8B3J - chains B and C of the 3 polymer chains in the assembly; structure by electron microscopy, 3.10 A resolution.

[Chain B]
Protein: Structural polyprotein
Source organism: Chaetoceros socialis forma radians RNA virus 1
UniProtKB: B9A8E1 (B9A8E1_9VIRU); numbering as in UniProt (aligned over 34-275)
Amino-acid sequence (242 residues; row label = number of the first residue in the row):
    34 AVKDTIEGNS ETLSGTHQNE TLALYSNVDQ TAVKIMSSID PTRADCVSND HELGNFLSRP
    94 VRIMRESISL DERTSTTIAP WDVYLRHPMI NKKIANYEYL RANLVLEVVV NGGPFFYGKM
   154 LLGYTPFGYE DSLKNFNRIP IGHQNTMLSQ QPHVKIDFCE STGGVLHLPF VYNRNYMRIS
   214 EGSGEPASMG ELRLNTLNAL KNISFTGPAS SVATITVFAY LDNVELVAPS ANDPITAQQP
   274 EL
Not modelled in the structure: 34-87, 239-243

[Chain C]
Protein: Structural polyprotein
Source organism: Chaetoceros socialis forma radians RNA virus 1
UniProtKB: B9A8E1 (B9A8E1_9VIRU); residues 332-609 here = UniProt positions 332-609
Amino-acid sequence (278 residues; numbered 332 to 609; the number before each row is that of its first residue):
   332 CRPVVIDPPH KYRPTYVGNM ANADIAEAVD KLSLTSKQEL TINHDVIGKK SDGDDMHLST
   392 FFGREAYMDR FEWKTTDSYD TLLFYTHVHP ILFKRFEATS GDYDVGMLLP PVGYATIPFS
   452 FWRGGMTFRF SIVASAFHRG RLRIVYQPQG GLGTVPGFSA AFNRVIDLGD ARDFEVTVEW
   512 NQNIAFREVH TTGSNVPSAQ YTPGLDVGRT SQLPLGDQTS VSNGVLAVYV VNDLVSPDGG
   572 TDESVEVNWF VKGAPSFEVA SRDTKFARWS THWSQEEF

[Interface between chain B and chain C]
Residue-residue contacts (42; chain B residue first):
  Arg-106(B) / Arg-401(C)
  Tyr-150(B) / Val-464(C)
  Tyr-150(B) / Ala-465(C)
  Tyr-150(B) / Ser-466(C)
  Gly-151(B) / Val-464(C)
  Lys-152(B) / Val-464(C)
  Asn-168(B) / Ser-605(C)  hydrogen bond
  Arg-171(B) / Ala-429(C)
  Arg-171(B) / Thr-430(C)  hydrogen bond (backbone-side chain)
  Arg-171(B) / Ser-431(C)  hydrogen bond (side chain-backbone)
  Arg-171(B) / Asp-433(C)  hydrogen bond (side chain-backbone)
  Arg-171(B) / Asp-435(C)  salt bridge
  Arg-171(B) / Ser-605(C)
  Pro-173(B) / Glu-428(C)
  Pro-173(B) / Thr-430(C)
  Gly-175(B) / Tyr-398(C)
  Gly-175(B) / Lys-425(C)
  His-176(B) / Lys-425(C)
  His-176(B) / Arg-426(C)  hydrogen bond (side chain-backbone)
  His-176(B) / Phe-427(C)
  His-176(B) / Leu-439(C)
  Asn-178(B) / Tyr-398(C)
  Thr-179(B) / Tyr-398(C)  hydrogen bond (side chain-backbone)
  Thr-179(B) / Lys-425(C)  hydrogen bond
  Ser-182(B) / Ala-397(C)
  Ser-182(B) / Tyr-398(C)  hydrogen bond (side chain-backbone)
  Gln-183(B) / Arg-395(C)
  Gln-183(B) / Glu-396(C)
  Gln-183(B) / Pro-442(C)
  Cys-192(B) / Arg-503(C)
  Glu-193(B) / Arg-503(C)  salt bridge
  Pro-202(B) / Lys-380(C)
  Phe-203(B) / Gly-379(C)
  Val-204(B) / Ile-378(C)
  Asn-231(B) / Arg-401(C)
  Asn-231(B) / Val-464(C)
  Asn-231(B) / Glu-577(C)  hydrogen bond
  Asn-231(B) / Asn-579(C)  hydrogen bond
  Ile-236(B) / Ser-466(C)
  Ile-236(B) / Pro-568(C)
  Ser-237(B) / Asp-569(C)
  Phe-238(B) / Pro-568(C)
Also at the interface, not in a pair above, chain B (30 interface residues in all): Pro-147, Asn-170, Ile-172, Met-180, Lys-188, Tyr-205, Leu-230, Ala-232
Also at the interface, not in a pair above, chain C (36 interface residues in all): Met-399, Gly-432, Arg-460, Ser-462, Phe-468, Asp-537, Val-538, Trp-604

[Overview]
Chain B and chain C form an interface of 30 and 36 residues respectively, with 10 hydrogen bonds and 2 salt
bridges. Polar pairs include Arg-171(B)/Asp-435(C), Glu-193(B)/Arg-503(C) and Asn-168(B)/Ser-605(C).
Here chain B is Structural polyprotein and chain C is Structural polyprotein, both from Chaetoceros socialis
forma radians RNA virus 1. Entry 8B3J (Chaetoceros socialis forma radians RNA virus 1 empty capsid atomic
model) was determined by electron microscopy (same publication as 8B38).
